9HIS - chains J and G of the 4 polymer chains in the assembly; structure by electron microscopy, 3.28 A resolution.

== Chain J ==
Protein: DUF4827 domain-containing protein
Organism: Bacteroides thetaiotaomicron VPI-5482
Reference sequence: Q8A0S2 (Q8A0S2_BACTN); residues 1-214 here = UniProt positions 1-214
Chain sequence (214 residues; each row starts with the number of its first residue):
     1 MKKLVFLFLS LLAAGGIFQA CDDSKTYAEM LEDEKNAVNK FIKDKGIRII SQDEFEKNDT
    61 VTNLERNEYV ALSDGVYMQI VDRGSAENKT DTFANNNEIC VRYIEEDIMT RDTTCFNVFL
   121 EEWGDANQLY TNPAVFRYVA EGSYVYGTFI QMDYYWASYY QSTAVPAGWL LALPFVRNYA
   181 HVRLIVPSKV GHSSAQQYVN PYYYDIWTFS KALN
Disordered / not traced: 1-26

== Chain G ==
Protein: DUF4270 domain-containing protein
Organism: Bacteroides thetaiotaomicron VPI-5482
Reference sequence: Q89ZS0 (Q89ZS0_BACTN); numbering as in UniProt (aligned over 18-542)
Chain sequence (525 residues; each row starts with the number of its first residue):
    18 CDDNTGGLGL GMFPGNDQNI KGKLSTFDVT TESVKTGDIY AKTNIGYIGK FTDETFGTYQ
    78 AGFLAQLNCP DGLTFPEPYK EVTDASGNVI SATGRMVVDD KDPENKDVTF IKDGNQIIGN
   138 IRAVELYLWY DSYFGDSLTA CRLSVYELGG NGKETLNLDN AYYTDINPED FYDSQNILGT
   198 KAYTAVDLSV KDSIRNLSTY VPSVHIAFKE DIATRVGGNI LTAARKAKNA DKEFNSQLFR
   258 EAFQGIYVKS DYGDGTVLYI DQPQMNVVYK CYATDSITGK KLQKKDGSGK DSTYYSYRVF
   318 ATTREVIQAN QLKNDPERID ALIKEDKNTY LKSPAGIFTE ATLPISDIQN ELTGDTLNAV
   378 KLTFTNYNQT GDKKFGMAIP STVMLVRKKF QDSFFKDNKL SDGVSSYLTS HTSSTNQYVF
   438 SNITKLVNAC IAEKEEAKKN AGSSWDETKW LQENPDWNKV VLIPVLVTYD SSNTTTGQAN
   498 IIRIQHDLKP GYVRLKGGSL GKTNPDYKLK LEVISTDFGL TTKSN
Disordered / not traced: 538-542
Glycans and other covalent adducts: N-tridecanoic acid (TDA) linked to C18; (2S)-3-hydroxypropane-1,2-diyl dihexadecanoate (Z41) linked to C18

== Chain J / chain G interface ==
Pairs across the interface - 39 pairs, chain J then chain G:
  N96(J) - D414(G)
  N96(J) - N415(G)  hydrogen bond (backbone-side chain)
  E98(J) - N415(G)  hydrogen bond
  E98(J) - R500(G)
  C100(J) - R321(G)
  R102(J) - N85(G)
  R102(J) - E322(G)  salt bridge
  F119(J) - D88(G)
  F119(J) - G89(G)
  F119(J) - L90(G)  hydrophobic
  F119(J) - T91(G)
  G124(J) - R315(G)
  D125(J) - R112(G)  salt bridge
  D125(J) - R315(G)  salt bridge
  N127(J) - Y314(G)
  Y130(J) - P87(G)  hydrophobic
  T131(J) - T320(G)
  N132(J) - Q279(G)  hydrogen bond
  N132(J) - T320(G)
  P133(J) - T320(G)
  R137(J) - N415(G)  hydrogen bond (side chain-backbone)
  R137(J) - L417(G)
  R137(J) - I499(G)  hydrogen bond (side chain-backbone)
  I150(J) - R321(G)
  Q151(J) - R321(G)  hydrogen bond
  T163(J) - S489(G)
  A212(J) - K59(G)  hydrogen bond (backbone-side chain)
  L213(J) - L175(G)  hydrophobic
  L213(J) - Y179(G)
  L213(J) - R321(G)  hydrogen bond (backbone-backbone)
  L213(J) - V323(G)
  L213(J) - I324(G)  hydrophobic
  N214(J) - K59(G)
  N214(J) - Y179(G)  hydrogen bond (backbone-side chain)
  N214(J) - T319(G)
  N214(J) - R321(G)
  N214(J) - V323(G)  hydrogen bond (side chain-backbone)
  N214(J) - I324(G)
  N214(J) - Q325(G)
Interface residues without a listed pair, chain J (22 interface residues in all): T148, W207, T208
Interface residues without a listed pair, chain G (34 interface residues in all): T60, Y286, S313, V316, A318, K416, D487, S488

== Summary ==
The interface between chain J and chain G involves 22 residues on one side and 34 on the other; the contacts
include 10 hydrogen bonds and 3 salt bridges. Among the polar pairs are R102(J)-E322(G), D125(J)-R112(G) and
D125(J)-R315(G). N-tridecanoic acid is covalently linked to C18(G).
Here chain J is DUF4827 domain-containing protein and chain G is DUF4270 domain-containing protein, both from
Bacteroides thetaiotaomicron VPI-5482. Entry 9HIS (Extracellular components BamHIJK of the Bacteroides
thetaiotaomicron BAM machinery) was determined by electron microscopy (same publication as 9HJM, 9HIV and
9HJ3).
